PDB entry 2RJY | X-ray diffraction, 1.40 A resolution | chain A

# Chain A
Name: Villin-1
Organism: Gallus gallus
Notes: fragment: villin headpiece
UniProtKB: P02640 (VILI_CHICK); residues 10-76 here correspond to UniProt positions 760-826 (UniProt number = residue number + 750)
Chain sequence (67 residues; numbered 10 to 76; the number before each row is that of its first residue):
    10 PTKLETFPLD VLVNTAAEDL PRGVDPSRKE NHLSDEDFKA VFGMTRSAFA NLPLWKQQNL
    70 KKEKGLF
Disordered / not traced: 10-12
Curated features (UniProtKB/Swiss-Prot):
  - region: K70 to K73 (Absolutely required for activity)

# In short
Chain A is Villin-1 (Gallus gallus); the structure, Crystal structure of villin headpiece, P21 21 21 space
group, was determined by X-ray diffraction (same publication as 2RJV).
